8D4D - chains B and M of the 18 polymer chains in the assembly; structure by electron microscopy, 9.60 A resolution (very low resolution: no residue pairs are listed; an interface is given only as per-side residue counts).

== Chain B ==
Name: AP-1 complex subunit beta-1
Source organism: Homo sapiens
Reference sequence: Q10567 (AP1B1_HUMAN); residue numbers follow UniProt; this construct covers 1-949
Amino-acid sequence (949 residues; row label = number of the first residue in the row):
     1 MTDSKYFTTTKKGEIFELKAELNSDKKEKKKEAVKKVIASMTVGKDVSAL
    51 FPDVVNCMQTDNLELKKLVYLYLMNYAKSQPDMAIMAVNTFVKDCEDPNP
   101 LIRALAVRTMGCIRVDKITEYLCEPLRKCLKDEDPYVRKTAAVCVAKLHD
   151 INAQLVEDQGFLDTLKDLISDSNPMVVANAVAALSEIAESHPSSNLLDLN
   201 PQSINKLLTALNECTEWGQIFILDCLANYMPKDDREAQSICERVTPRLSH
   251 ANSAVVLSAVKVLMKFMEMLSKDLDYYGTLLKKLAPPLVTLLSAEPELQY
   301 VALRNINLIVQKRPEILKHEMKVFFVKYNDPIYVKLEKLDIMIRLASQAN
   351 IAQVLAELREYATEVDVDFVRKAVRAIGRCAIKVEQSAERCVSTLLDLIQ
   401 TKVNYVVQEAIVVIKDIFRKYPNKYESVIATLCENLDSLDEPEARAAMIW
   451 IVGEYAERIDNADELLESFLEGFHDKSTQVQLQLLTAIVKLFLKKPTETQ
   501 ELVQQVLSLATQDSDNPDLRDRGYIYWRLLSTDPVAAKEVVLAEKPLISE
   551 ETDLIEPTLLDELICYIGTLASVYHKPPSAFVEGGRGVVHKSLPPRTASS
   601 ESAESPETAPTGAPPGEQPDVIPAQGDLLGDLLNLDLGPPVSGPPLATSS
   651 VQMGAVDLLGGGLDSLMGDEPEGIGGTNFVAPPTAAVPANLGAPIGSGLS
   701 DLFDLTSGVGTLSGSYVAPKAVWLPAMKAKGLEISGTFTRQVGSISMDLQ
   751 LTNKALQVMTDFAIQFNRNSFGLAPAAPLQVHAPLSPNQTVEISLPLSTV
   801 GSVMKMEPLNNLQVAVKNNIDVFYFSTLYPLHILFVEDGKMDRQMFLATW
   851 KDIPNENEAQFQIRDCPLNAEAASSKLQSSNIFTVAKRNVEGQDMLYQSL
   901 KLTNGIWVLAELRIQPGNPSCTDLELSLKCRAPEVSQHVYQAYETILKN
Not modelled in the structure: 1-13, 584-949
Sequence notes: engineered mutation Arg359 (Lys in Q10567), Lys476 (Glu in Q10567)
UniProt features mapped onto this chain:
  - modified residue: Lys318 (N6-acetyllysine), Tyr574 (3'-nitrotyrosine)
  - natural variant: Cys144 (C144R: In KIDAR), Glu792 to Asn949 (deletion: In KIDAR)

== Chain M ==
Name: AP-1 complex subunit mu-1
Source organism: Mus musculus
Reference sequence: P35585 (AP1M1_MOUSE); residue numbers follow UniProt; this construct covers 1-423
Amino-acid sequence (423 residues; numbered 1 to 423; the number before each row is that of its first residue):
     1 MSASAVYVLDLKGKVLICRNYRGDVDMSEVEHFMPILMEKEEEGMLSPIL
    51 AHGGVRFMWIKHNNLYLVATSKKNACVSLVFSFLYKVVQVFSEYFKELEE
   101 ESIRDNFVIIYELLDELMDFGYPQTTDSKILQEYITQEGHKLETGAPRPP
   151 ATVTNAVSWRSEGIKYRKNEVFLDVIEAVNLLVSANGNVLRSEIVGSIKM
   201 RVFLSGMPELRLGLNDKVLFDNTGRGKSKSVELEDVKFHQCVRLSRFEND
   251 RTISFIPPDGEFELMSYRLNTHVKPLIWIESVIEKHSHSRIEYMVKAKSQ
   301 FKRRSTANNVEIHIPVPNDADSPKFKTTVGSVKWVPENSEIVWSVKSFPG
   351 GKEYLMRAHFGLPSVEAEDKEGKPPISVKFEIPYFTTSGIQVRYLKIIEK
   401 SGYQALPWVRYITQNGDYQLRTQ
Not modelled in the structure: 1, 139-145
UniProt features mapped onto this chain:
  - modified residue: Ser2 (N-acetylserine), Thr152 (Phosphothreonine), Thr154 (Phosphothreonine), Thr223 (Phosphothreonine)

== How chain B and chain M interact ==
At this resolution (10 A) residue pairs are not listed: 8 residues of chain B and 9 of chain M lie at the interface.

== In short ==
The interface between chain B and chain M involves 8 residues on one side and 9 on the other.
Chain B is AP-1 complex subunit beta-1 (Homo sapiens) and chain M is AP-1 complex subunit mu-1 (Mus musculus);
the structure, gamma-Arf1 mediated dimeric assembly of AP-1, Arf1, Nef complex within lattice on MHC-I
lipopeptide incorporated narrow ..., was determined by electron microscopy together with 7UX3, 8D4C, 8D4E,
8D4F, 8D4G, 8D9R and 5 further entries from the same study.
